PDB entry 6SO3 | electron microscopy, 6.20 A resolution (low resolution: residue-level contacts below are approximate; hydrogen-bond / salt-bridge calls are withheld) | chains A and E of the 6 polymer chains in the assembly

# Chain A
Name: Myosin 2 heavy chain striated muscle
Source organism: Lethocerus indicus
Chain sequence (1953 residues; row label = number of the first residue in the row):
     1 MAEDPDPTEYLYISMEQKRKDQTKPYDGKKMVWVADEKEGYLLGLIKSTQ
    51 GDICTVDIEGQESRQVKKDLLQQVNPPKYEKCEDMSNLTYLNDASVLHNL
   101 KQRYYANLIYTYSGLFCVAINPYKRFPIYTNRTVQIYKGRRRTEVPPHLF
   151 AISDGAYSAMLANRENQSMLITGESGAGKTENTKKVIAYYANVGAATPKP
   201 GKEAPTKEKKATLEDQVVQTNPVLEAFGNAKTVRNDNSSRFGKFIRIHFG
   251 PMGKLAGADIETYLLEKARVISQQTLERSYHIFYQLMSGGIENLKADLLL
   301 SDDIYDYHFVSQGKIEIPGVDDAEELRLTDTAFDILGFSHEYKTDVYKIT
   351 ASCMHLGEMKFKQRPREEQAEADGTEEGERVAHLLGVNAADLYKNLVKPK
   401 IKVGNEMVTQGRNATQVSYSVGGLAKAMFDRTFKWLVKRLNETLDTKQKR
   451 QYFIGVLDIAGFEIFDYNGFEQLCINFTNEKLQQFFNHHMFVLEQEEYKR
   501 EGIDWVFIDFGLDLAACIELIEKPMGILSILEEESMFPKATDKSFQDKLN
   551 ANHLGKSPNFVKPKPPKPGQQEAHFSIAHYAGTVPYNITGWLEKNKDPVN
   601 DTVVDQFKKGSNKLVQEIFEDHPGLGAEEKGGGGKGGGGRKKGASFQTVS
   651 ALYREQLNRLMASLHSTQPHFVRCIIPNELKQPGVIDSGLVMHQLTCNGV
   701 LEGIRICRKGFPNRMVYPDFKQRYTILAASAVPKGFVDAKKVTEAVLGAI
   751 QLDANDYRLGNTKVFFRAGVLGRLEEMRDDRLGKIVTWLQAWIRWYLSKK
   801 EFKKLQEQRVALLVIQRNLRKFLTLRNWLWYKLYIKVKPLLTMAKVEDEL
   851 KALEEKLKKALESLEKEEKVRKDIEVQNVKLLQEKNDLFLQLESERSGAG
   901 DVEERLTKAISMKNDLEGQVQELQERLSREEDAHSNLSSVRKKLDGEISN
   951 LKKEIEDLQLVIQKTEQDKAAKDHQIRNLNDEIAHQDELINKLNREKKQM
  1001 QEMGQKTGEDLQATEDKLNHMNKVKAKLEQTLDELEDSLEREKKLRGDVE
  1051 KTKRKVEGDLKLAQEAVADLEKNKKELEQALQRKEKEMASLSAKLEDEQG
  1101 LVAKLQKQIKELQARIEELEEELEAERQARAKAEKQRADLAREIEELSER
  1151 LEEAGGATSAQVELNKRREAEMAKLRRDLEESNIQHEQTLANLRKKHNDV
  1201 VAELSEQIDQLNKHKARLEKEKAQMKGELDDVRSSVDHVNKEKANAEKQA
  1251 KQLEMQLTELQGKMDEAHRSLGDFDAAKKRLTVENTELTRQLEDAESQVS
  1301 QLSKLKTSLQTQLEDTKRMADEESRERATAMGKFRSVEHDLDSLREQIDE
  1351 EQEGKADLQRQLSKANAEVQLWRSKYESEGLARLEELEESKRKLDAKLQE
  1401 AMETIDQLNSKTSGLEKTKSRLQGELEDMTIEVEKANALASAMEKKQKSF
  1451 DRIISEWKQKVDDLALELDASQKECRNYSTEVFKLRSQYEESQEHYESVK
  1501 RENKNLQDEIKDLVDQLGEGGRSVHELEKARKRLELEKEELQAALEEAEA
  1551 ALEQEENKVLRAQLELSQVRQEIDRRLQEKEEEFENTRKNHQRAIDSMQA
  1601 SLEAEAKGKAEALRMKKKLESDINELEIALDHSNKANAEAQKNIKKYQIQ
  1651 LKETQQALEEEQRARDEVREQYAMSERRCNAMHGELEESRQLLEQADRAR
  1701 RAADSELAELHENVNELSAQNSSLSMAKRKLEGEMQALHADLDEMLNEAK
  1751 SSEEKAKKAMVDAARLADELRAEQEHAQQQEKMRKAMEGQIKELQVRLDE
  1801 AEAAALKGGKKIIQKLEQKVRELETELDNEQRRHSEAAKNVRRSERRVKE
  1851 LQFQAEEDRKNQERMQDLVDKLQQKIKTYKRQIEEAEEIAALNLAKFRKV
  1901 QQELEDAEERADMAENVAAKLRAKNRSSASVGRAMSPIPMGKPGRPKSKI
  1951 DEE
Not modelled in the structure: 841-1953

# Chain E
Name: Myosin 2 regulatory light chain striated muscle
Source organism: Lethocerus indicus
Chain sequence (196 residues; numbered 1 to 196; the number before each row is that of its first residue):
     1 MGDEEKKEKKKKSKKKSEEEGGDAAPAPPPPKPPSQKRRAQRSGSNVFAM
    51 FTQHQVQEFKEAFQLIDQDKDGFISKNDIRATFDSLGRLCTEQELDSMVA
   101 EAPGPINFTMFLTIFGDRIAGTDEEDVIVNAFNLFDEGEGKCKEETLKRS
   151 LTTWGEKFSQDEVEEALSEAPIDGNGLIDIKKFAQILTKGAEEEGA

# Chain A / chain E interface
Pairs across the interface (108):
  Glu801(A) - Glu137(E)
  Lys804(A) - Phe135(E)
  Lys804(A) - Glu137(E)
  Leu805(A) - Lys141(E)
  Glu807(A) - Phe135(E)
  Gln808(A) - Phe132(E)
  Gln808(A) - Phe135(E)
  Gln808(A) - Lys141(E)
  Gln808(A) - Cys142(E)
  Gln808(A) - Lys143(E)
  Ala811(A) - Ala131(E)
  Ala811(A) - Phe132(E)
  Leu812(A) - Cys142(E)
  Ile815(A) - Phe132(E)
  Ile815(A) - Lys182(E)
  Ile815(A) - Phe183(E)
  Ile815(A) - Ile186(E)
  Gln816(A) - Leu147(E)
  Gln816(A) - Leu151(E)
  Asn818(A) - Thr122(E)
  Asn818(A) - Ile128(E)
  Asn818(A) - Phe183(E)
  Asn818(A) - Ile186(E)
  Leu819(A) - Leu151(E)
  Leu819(A) - Glu156(E)
  Leu819(A) - Leu167(E)
  Arg820(A) - Glu156(E)
  Lys821(A) - Gly121(E)
  Lys821(A) - Thr122(E)
  Phe822(A) - Ala166(E)
  Phe822(A) - Gln185(E)
  Phe822(A) - Ile186(E)
  Leu823(A) - Glu156(E)
  Leu825(A) - Thr122(E)
  Leu825(A) - Glu194(E)
  Arg826(A) - Arg88(E)
  Arg826(A) - Gln185(E)
  Arg826(A) - Ile186(E)
  Arg826(A) - Ala191(E)
  Arg826(A) - Glu194(E)
  Asn827(A) - Gln93(E)
  Asn827(A) - Ser97(E)
  Trp828(A) - Ser97(E)
  Trp828(A) - Ala100(E)
  Trp828(A) - Glu101(E)
  Trp828(A) - Arg118(E)
  Leu829(A) - Phe83(E)
  Leu829(A) - Glu94(E)
  Leu829(A) - Ser97(E)
  Leu829(A) - Met98(E)
  Leu829(A) - Glu101(E)
  Leu829(A) - Glu194(E)
  Trp830(A) - Phe59(E)
  Trp830(A) - Lys76(E)
  Trp830(A) - Ile79(E)
  Trp830(A) - Met98(E)
  Trp830(A) - Glu101(E)
  Trp830(A) - Phe111(E)
  Trp830(A) - Phe115(E)
  Trp830(A) - Arg118(E)
  Trp830(A) - Glu194(E)
  Trp830(A) - Gly195(E)
  Tyr831(A) - Met50(E)
  Tyr831(A) - Phe51(E)
  Tyr831(A) - Phe115(E)
  Tyr831(A) - Arg118(E)
  Tyr831(A) - Ile119(E)
  Tyr831(A) - Ala120(E)
  Tyr831(A) - Thr122(E)
  Tyr831(A) - Glu194(E)
  Lys832(A) - Lys60(E)
  Lys832(A) - Thr122(E)
  Lys832(A) - Ile186(E)
  Lys832(A) - Leu187(E)
  Lys832(A) - Ala191(E)
  Lys832(A) - Glu194(E)
  Lys832(A) - Gly195(E)
  Leu833(A) - Gln55(E)
  Leu833(A) - Gln57(E)
  Leu833(A) - Lys60(E)
  Leu833(A) - Gly195(E)
  Leu833(A) - Ala196(E)
  Tyr834(A) - Phe51(E)
  Tyr834(A) - Thr52(E)
  Tyr834(A) - His54(E)
  Tyr834(A) - Gln55(E)
  Tyr834(A) - Glu125(E)
  Tyr834(A) - Leu187(E)
  Tyr834(A) - Thr188(E)
  Tyr834(A) - Lys189(E)
  Tyr834(A) - Glu192(E)
  Tyr834(A) - Glu193(E)
  Ile835(A) - His54(E)
  Ile835(A) - Gln55(E)
  Lys836(A) - Glu192(E)
  Lys836(A) - Glu193(E)
  Lys838(A) - Ser85(E)
  Lys838(A) - Leu86(E)
  Lys838(A) - Glu193(E)
  Lys838(A) - Ala196(E)
  Pro839(A) - Gln55(E)
  Pro839(A) - Gln57(E)
  Pro839(A) - Glu193(E)
  Pro839(A) - Ala196(E)
  Leu840(A) - Gln57(E)
  Leu840(A) - Ile74(E)
  Leu840(A) - Asp78(E)
  Leu840(A) - Ala196(E)
Interface residues without a listed pair, chain A (32 interface residues in all): Val814, Val837
Interface residues without a listed pair, chain E (64 interface residues in all): Arg38, Glu58, Ala81, Thr82, Gly87, Leu134, Asp136, Gly155

# In short
32 residues of chain A face 64 of chain E across their interface.
Chain A is Myosin 2 heavy chain striated muscle and chain E is Myosin 2 regulatory light chain striated
muscle, both from Lethocerus indicus; the structure, The interacting head motif in insect flight muscle myosin
thick filaments, was determined by electron microscopy.
